7L8Z - chains D and F of the 8 polymer chains in the assembly; structure by electron microscopy, 3.80 A resolution.

[Chain D]
Molecule: BG505 SOSIP.v5.2 N241/N289 - gp120
Organism: Human immunodeficiency virus 1
Amino-acid sequence (503 residues; numbered -1 to 503 plus 11 insertion-coded residues; 13 numbers in that range are skipped by the numbering (no residue carries them; nothing is unmodelled there); the number before each row is that of its first residue; a row labelled like 185A-185J holds insertion residues (185A, then the next letters in order); numbers below 1 keep their minus sign (Met-1 is residue -1)):
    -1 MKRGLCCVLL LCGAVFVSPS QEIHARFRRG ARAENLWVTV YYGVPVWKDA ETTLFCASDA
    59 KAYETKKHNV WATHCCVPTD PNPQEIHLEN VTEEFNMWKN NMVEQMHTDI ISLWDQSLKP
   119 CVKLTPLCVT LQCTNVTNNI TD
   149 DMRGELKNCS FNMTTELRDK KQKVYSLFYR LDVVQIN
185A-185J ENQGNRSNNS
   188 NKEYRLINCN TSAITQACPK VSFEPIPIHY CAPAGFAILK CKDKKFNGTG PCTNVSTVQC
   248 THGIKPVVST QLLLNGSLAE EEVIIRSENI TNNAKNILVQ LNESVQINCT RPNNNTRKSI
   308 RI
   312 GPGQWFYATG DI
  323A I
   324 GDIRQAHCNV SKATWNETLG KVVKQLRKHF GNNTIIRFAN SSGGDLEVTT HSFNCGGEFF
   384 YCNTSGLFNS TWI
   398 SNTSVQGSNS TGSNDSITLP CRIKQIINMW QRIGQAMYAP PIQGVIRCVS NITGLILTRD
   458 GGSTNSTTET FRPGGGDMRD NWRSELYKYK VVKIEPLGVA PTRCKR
Unresolved in the structure: -1 to 32, 57-62, 149-150, 185A-185J, 398-412
Disulfide bonds: Cys54-Cys73, Cys119-Cys205, Cys126-Cys196, Cys131-Cys157, Cys218-Cys247, Cys228-Cys239, Cys296-Cys331, Cys378-Cys445, Cys385-Cys418
Covalent attachments: N-acetylglucosamine (NAG) linked to Asn133, Asn137, Asn156, Asn160, Asn197, Asn234, Asn241, Asn262, Asn276, Asn289, Asn295, Asn301, Asn332, Asn339, Asn355, Asn363, Asn386, Asn392, Asn448
From the paper describing this entry:
  - post-translational modification sites: Asn241, Asn289 (proposed by the authors, not directly observed)

[Chain F]
Molecule: BG505 SOSIP.v5.2 N241/N289 - gp41
Organism: Human immunodeficiency virus 1
Amino-acid sequence (145 residues; row label = number of the first residue in the row):
   520 LGFLGAAGST MGAASMTLTV QARNLLSGIV QQQSNLLRAP ECQQHLLKLT VWGIKQLQAR
   580 VLAVERYLRD QQLLGIWGCS GKLICCTNVP WNSTWSNRNL SEIWDNMTWL QWDKEISNYT
   640 QIIYGLLEES QNQQEKNEQD LLALD
Unresolved in the structure: 520, 555-560, 664
Disulfide bonds: Cys598-Cys604
Covalent attachments: N-acetylglucosamine (NAG) linked to Asn611

[Chain D / chain F interface]
Pairs across the interface - 99 pairs, chain D then chain F:
  Leu34(D) with Pro609(F); Trp610(F), hydrogen bond (backbone-backbone); Leu619(F), hydrophobic
  Trp35(D) with Thr606(F); Asn607(F); Val608(F); Pro609(F), hydrophobic
  Val36(D) with Cys605(F); Thr606(F), hydrogen bond (backbone-backbone); Val608(F), hydrogen bond (backbone-backbone); Pro609(F); Trp610(F), hydrophobic; Trp614(F), hydrophobic
  Thr37(D) with Ile603(F); Cys604(F); Cys605(F)
  Val38(D) with Leu593(F), hydrophobic; Trp596(F), hydrophobic; Leu602(F); Cys604(F), hydrogen bond (backbone-backbone); Leu646(F), hydrophobic
  Tyr39(D) with Leu602(F); Ile603(F), hydrophobic; Trp623(F); Trp628(F), hydrophobic
  Tyr40(D) with Leu537(F); Ala541(F), hydrophobic; Leu544(F); Tyr586(F); Gln590(F); Leu602(F), hydrogen bond (backbone-backbone)
  Gly41(D) with Leu537(F); Gln540(F)
  Val42(D) with Leu537(F); Trp628(F), hydrophobic
  Pro43(D) with Leu629(F)
  Val44(D) with Trp628(F); Leu629(F); Asp632(F)
  Trp45(D) with Leu523(F), hydrophobic; Ala526(F), hydrophobic; Leu629(F), hydrophobic
  Lys46(D) with Asp632(F), salt bridge
  Cys54(D) with Trp571(F), hydrophobic
  Thr71(D) with His564(F)
  His72(D) with His564(F), hydrogen bond; Leu565(F); Leu568(F); Trp571(F)
  Cys73(D) with Trp571(F), hydrophobic
  Cys74(D) with Cys561(F), disulfide; Gln562(F); Leu565(F), hydrophobic
  Val75(D) with Gln562(F)
  Ile84(D) with Gly521(F); Phe522(F); Leu523(F); Gly524(F)
  Leu86(D) with Leu523(F)
  Glu87(D) with Gly527(F)
  Asn88(D) with Gly527(F), hydrogen bond (side chain-backbone)
  Val89(D) with Gly527(F)
  Asp107(D) with Trp571(F)
  Leu111(D) with Trp571(F), hydrophobic
  Gln114(D) with Leu568(F)
  Ala221(D) with Asn543(F); Ser546(F)
  Gly222(D) with Arg585(F)
  Phe223(D) with Arg585(F)
  Thr244(D) with Leu523(F)
  Ile491(D) with Phe522(F), hydrophobic; Arg585(F), hydrogen bond (backbone-side chain)
  Pro493(D) with Leu544(F), hydrophobic
  Leu494(D) with Asp589(F); Leu593(F), hydrophobic
  Val496(D) with Trp610(F), hydrophobic; Trp631(F), hydrogen bond (backbone-side chain)
  Ala497(D) with Trp610(F); Trp623(F), hydrophobic; Trp628(F), hydrophobic; Trp631(F)
  Pro498(D) with Trp610(F); Leu619(F); Ile622(F), hydrophobic; Trp623(F), hydrogen bond (backbone-side chain); Trp631(F)
  Arg500(D) with Leu619(F)
  Cys501(D) with Cys605(F), hydrogen bond (backbone-side chain)
  Lys502(D) with Cys605(F); Thr606(F); Asn607(F)
  Arg503(D) with Trp596(F), hydrogen bond (side chain-backbone); Gly597(F), hydrogen bond (side chain-backbone); Cys598(F); Cys604(F); Cys605(F), hydrogen bond (side chain-backbone); Thr606(F); Gln650(F), hydrogen bond; Gln653(F), hydrogen bond
Also at the interface, not in a pair above, chain D (48 interface residues in all): Thr51, Leu52, Phe53, Ser110, Ala224, Lys490, Thr499
Also at the interface, not in a pair above, chain F (56 interface residues in all): Ala525, Met530, Ala533, Ser553, Lys567, Gln575, Ala582, Leu592, Ile642, Tyr643
Cross-chain cystine bridges: Cys74(D)-Cys561(F)

[Overview]
Chain D and chain F form an interface of 48 and 56 residues respectively; the contacts include 1 disulfide
bond, 16 hydrogen bonds and 1 salt bridge. Polar contacts include Lys46(D)-Asp632(F), His72(D)-His564(F) and
Asn88(D)-Gly527(F). N-acetylglucosamine is covalently linked to Asn133(D), Asn137(D), Asn156(D), Asn160(D),
Asn197(D) and Asn234(D) and 13 more. The paper reports modification sites Asn241(D) and Asn289(D).
Chain D is BG505 SOSIP.v5.2 N241/N289 - gp120 and chain F is BG505 SOSIP.v5.2 N241/N289 - gp41, both from
Human immunodeficiency virus 1; the structure, BG505 SOSIP.v5.2 N241/N289 in complex with the polyclonal Fab
pAbC-7 from animal Rh.33311 (Wk26 time point), was determined by electron microscopy, deposited together with
7L7T, 7L7U, 7L85, 7L86, 7L87, 7L88 and 15 further entries.
